PDB entry 5O6V | electron microscopy, 3.90 A resolution | chains A and C of the 10 polymer chains in the assembly

== Chain A (and C) ==
Molecule: Envelope protein
Source organism: Tick-borne encephalitis virus (strain Hypr)
Notes: chain C of this document is another copy of the same molecule, construct and numbering; everything in this record applies to it too
UniProt: Q01299 (POLG_TBEVH); residues 1-496 here correspond to UniProt positions 281-776 (UniProt number = residue number + 280)
Sequence (496 residues; row label = number of the first residue in the row):
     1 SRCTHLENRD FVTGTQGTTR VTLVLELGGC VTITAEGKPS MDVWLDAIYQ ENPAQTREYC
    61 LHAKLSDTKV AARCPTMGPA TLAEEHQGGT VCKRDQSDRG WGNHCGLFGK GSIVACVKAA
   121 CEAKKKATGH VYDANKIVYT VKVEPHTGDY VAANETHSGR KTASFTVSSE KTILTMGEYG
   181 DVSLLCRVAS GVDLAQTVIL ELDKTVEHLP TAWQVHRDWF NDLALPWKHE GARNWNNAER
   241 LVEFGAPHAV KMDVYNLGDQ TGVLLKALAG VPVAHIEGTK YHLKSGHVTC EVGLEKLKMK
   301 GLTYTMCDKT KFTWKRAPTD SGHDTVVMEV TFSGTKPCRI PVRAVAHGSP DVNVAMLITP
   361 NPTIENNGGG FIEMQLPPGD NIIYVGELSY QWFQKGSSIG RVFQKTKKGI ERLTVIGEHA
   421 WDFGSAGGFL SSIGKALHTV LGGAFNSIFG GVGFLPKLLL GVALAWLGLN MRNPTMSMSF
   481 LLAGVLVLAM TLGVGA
Disordered / not traced: 493-496
Disulfides: Cys3-Cys30, Cys60-Cys121, Cys74-Cys105, Cys92-Cys116, Cys186-Cys290, Cys307-Cys338
Covalently attached groups: N-acetylglucosamine (NAG) linked to Asn154
Curated features (UniProtKB/Swiss-Prot):
  - region: Asp98 to Gly111 (Fusion peptide)
  - site: Ala496 (Cleavage)
  - glycosylation: Asn154 (N-linked (GlcNAc...) asparagine)

== Interface between chain A and chain C ==
Contacting residue pairs - 6 pairs, chain A then chain C:
  Pro79(A) - His229(C)
  His86(A) - His86(C)
  His86(A) - Gly88(C)
  Gln87(A) - His86(C)
  Gly88(A) - His86(C)
  His229(A) - Pro79(C)
Interface residues without a listed pair, chain A (9 interface residues in all): Ala54, Thr81, Asn135, Asn236
Interface residues without a listed pair, chain C (8 interface residues in all): Thr76, Gln87, Leu107, Ala232

== In short ==
Chain A and chain C form an interface of 9 and 8 residues respectively.
Chain A and chain C are both Envelope protein (Tick-borne encephalitis virus (strain Hypr)); the structure,
The cryo-EM structure of Tick-borne encephalitis virus complexed with Fab fragment of neutralizing antibody
19/1786, was determined by electron microscopy, deposited together with 5O6A.
